PDB entry 5L68 | X-ray diffraction, 2.80 A resolution | chains Z and a of the 28 polymer chains in the assembly

== Chain Z ==
Name: Proteasome subunit beta type-6, Proteasome subunit beta type-1
Organism: Saccharomyces cerevisiae (strain ATCC 204508 / S288c)
Notes: EC 3.4.25.1
UniProtKB: chimeric construct of P23724, O09061: residues 1-96 from P23724 (PSB6_YEAST) positions 20-115 (UniProt number = residue number + 19); residues 97-111 from O09061 positions 123-137 (UniProt number = residue number + 26); residues 112-117 from P23724 (PSB6_YEAST) positions 131-136 (UniProt number = residue number + 19); residues 118-133 from O09061 positions 144-159 (UniProt number = residue number + 26); residues 134-222 from P23724 (PSB6_YEAST) positions 153-241 (UniProt number = residue number + 19)
Sequence (222 residues; numbered 1 to 222; the number before each row is that of its first residue):
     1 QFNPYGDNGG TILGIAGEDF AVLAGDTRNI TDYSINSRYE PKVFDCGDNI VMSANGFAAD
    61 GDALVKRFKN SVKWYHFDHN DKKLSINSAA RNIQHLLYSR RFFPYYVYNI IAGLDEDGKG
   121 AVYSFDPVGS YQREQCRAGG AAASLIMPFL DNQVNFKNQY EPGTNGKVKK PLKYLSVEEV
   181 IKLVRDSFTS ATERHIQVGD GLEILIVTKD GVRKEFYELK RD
Metal / ion sites: Mg2+: Thr192, Val198
Small-molecule neighbours: 6N5 (N-[(2S)-1-[[(2S)-3-(4-methoxyphenyl)-1-[[(2S,3S,4R)-4-methyl-3,5-bis(oxidanyl)-1-phenyl-pentan-2-yl]amino]-1-oxidanylidene-propan-2-yl]amino]-1-oxidanylidene-propan-2-yl]-1-methyl-5H-indene-2-carboxamide): Tyr106, Tyr108, Asp126, Pro127, Val128

== Chain a ==
Name: Proteasome subunit beta type-7
Organism: Saccharomyces cerevisiae (strain ATCC 204508 / S288c)
Notes: EC 3.4.25.1
UniProtKB: P30657 (PSB7_YEAST); residues -12 to 233 here correspond to UniProt positions 21-266 (UniProt number = residue number + 33)
Sequence (246 residues; row label = number of the first residue in the row; numbers below 1 keep their minus sign (Thr-12 is residue -12)):
   -12 TQIANAGASP MVNTQQPIVT GTSVISMKYD NGVIIAADNL GSYGSLLRFN GVERLIPVGD
    48 NTVVGISGDI SDMQHIERLL KDLVTENAYD NPLADAEEAL EPSYIFEYLA TVMYQRRSKM
   108 NPLWNAIIVA GVQSNGDQFL RYVNLLGVTY SSPTLATGFG AHMANPLLRK VVDRESDIPK
   168 TTVQVAEEAI VNAMRVLYYR DARSSRNFSL AIIDKNTGLT FKKNLQVENM KWDFAKDIKG
   228 YGTQKI
Unresolved in the structure: -12 to 0

== Chain Z / chain a interface ==
Contacting residue pairs (42; chain Z residue first):
  Gln1(Z) with Thr1(a), hydrogen bond
  Phe2(Z) with Thr1(a); Arg104(a); Pro109(a), hydrophobic; Leu132(a), hydrophobic; Leu133(a), hydrophobic
  Asn3(Z) with Leu133(a)
  Pro4(Z) with Arg104(a), hydrogen bond (backbone-side chain); Met107(a), hydrophobic; Leu133(a)
  Asn8(Z) with Val135(a)
  Asn29(Z) with Tyr137(a)
  Ser34(Z) with His149(a), hydrogen bond
  Ile35(Z) with Arg156(a), hydrogen bond (backbone-side chain)
  Asn36(Z) with Tyr137(a); Ser139(a); Arg156(a)
  Ser37(Z) with Ser138(a), hydrogen bond (side chain-backbone); Ser139(a)
  Tyr39(Z) with Ser138(a)
  Glu40(Z) with Arg128(a), salt bridge; Tyr137(a); Ser138(a), hydrogen bond (side chain-backbone)
  Phe57(Z) with Arg104(a); Leu133(a); Val135(a), hydrophobic
  Ala59(Z) with Tyr101(a); Leu133(a); Gly134(a); Val135(a)
  Asp60(Z) with Tyr101(a), hydrogen bond; Arg104(a), salt bridge
  Asp62(Z) with Thr136(a), hydrogen bond
  Ala63(Z) with Tyr101(a), hydrophobic
  Lys66(Z) with Glu94(a), salt bridge
  Arg100(Z) with Arg104(a); Ser105(a)
  Phe103(Z) with Ser105(a)
  Tyr105(Z) with Tyr101(a)
  Glu218(Z) with Arg161(a), salt bridge
  Arg221(Z) with Asp160(a), salt bridge; Arg161(a)
Other interface residues (no listed pair), chain Z (26 interface residues in all): Tyr5, Gly6, Arg38
Other interface residues (no listed pair), chain a (23 interface residues in all): Trp111, Leu142, Asn152

== Overview ==
26 residues of chain Z face 23 of chain a across their interface, with 8 hydrogen bonds and 5 salt bridges.
Among the polar pairs are Glu40(Z)-Arg128(a), Asp60(Z)-Arg104(a) and Lys66(Z)-Glu94(a). Bound to chain Z:
compound 6N5. The Mg2+ site is built by Thr192(Z) and Val198(Z).
Chain Z is Proteasome subunit beta type-6, Proteasome subunit beta type-1 and chain a is Proteasome subunit
beta type-7, both from Saccharomyces cerevisiae (strain ATCC 204508 / S288c); the structure, Yeast 20S
proteasome with mouse beta5i (1-138) and mouse beta6 (97-111; 118-133) in complex with epoxyketone ..., was
determined by X-ray diffraction together with 5L52, 5L54, 5L55, 5L5A, 5L5B, 5L5D and 30 further entries from
the same study.
